Entry 1J21 (X-ray diffraction, 2.20 A resolution); this record covers chains A and D of the 4 polymer chains in the assembly.

Chain A (and D):
Name: Argininosuccinate Synthetase
Source organism: Thermus thermophilus
Notes: EC 6.3.4.5; chain D of this document is another copy of the same molecule, construct and numbering; everything in this record applies to it too
Reference sequence: P59846 (ASSY_THET8); residue numbers follow UniProt; this construct covers 1-400
Sequence (400 residues; each row starts with the number of its first residue):
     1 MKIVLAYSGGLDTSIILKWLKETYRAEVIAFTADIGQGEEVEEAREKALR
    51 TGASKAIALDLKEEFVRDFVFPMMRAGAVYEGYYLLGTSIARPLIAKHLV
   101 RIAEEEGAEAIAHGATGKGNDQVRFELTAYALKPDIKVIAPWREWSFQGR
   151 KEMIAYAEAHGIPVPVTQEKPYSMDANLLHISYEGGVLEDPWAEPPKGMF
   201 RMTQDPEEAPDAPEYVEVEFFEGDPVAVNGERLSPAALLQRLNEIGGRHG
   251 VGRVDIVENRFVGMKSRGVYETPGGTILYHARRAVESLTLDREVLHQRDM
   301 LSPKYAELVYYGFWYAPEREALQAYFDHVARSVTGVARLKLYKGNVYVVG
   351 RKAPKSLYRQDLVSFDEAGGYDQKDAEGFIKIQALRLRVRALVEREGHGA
Disordered / not traced: 166-170, 360-369, 396-400
Small-molecule neighbours:
  - ATP (adenosine-5'-triphosphate): Ala-6, Tyr-7, Ser-8, Gly-9, Gly-10, Leu-11, Asp-12, Thr-13, Phe-31, Thr-32, Ala-33, Gln-37, Arg-92, Ile-95, His-113, Gly-114, Ala-115, Phe-125, Asp-175
  - citrulline (CIR): Tyr-84, Thr-88, Ser-89, Arg-92, Asn-120, Asp-121, Arg-124, Ser-173, Met-174, Asp-175, Ser-182, Tyr-183, Glu-184, Glu-258, Tyr-270, Tyr-310

Interface between chain A and chain D:
Contacting residue pairs (41; chain A residue first):
  Asp-291(A) with Arg-386(D), salt bridge
  Arg-292(A) with Arg-386(D)
  Glu-293(A) with Arg-386(D)
  Lys-355(A) with Val-393(D); Glu-394(D)
  Ser-356(A) with Val-393(D)
  Leu-357(A) with Val-389(D); Val-393(D), hydrophobic
  Gly-370(A) with Leu-385(D); Arg-388(D)
  Tyr-371(A) with Ile-382(D), hydrophobic; Leu-385(D), hydrophobic
  Lys-374(A) with Lys-374(D)
  Asp-375(A) with Lys-374(D), salt bridge; Gly-378(D); Lys-381(D); Ile-382(D)
  Gly-378(A) with Asp-375(D); Phe-379(D)
  Phe-379(A) with Gly-378(D); Phe-379(D), hydrophobic; Ile-382(D), hydrophobic; Gln-383(D)
  Lys-381(A) with Asp-375(D)
  Ile-382(A) with Tyr-371(D), hydrophobic; Asp-375(D); Phe-379(D), hydrophobic
  Gln-383(A) with Phe-379(D); Gln-383(D)
  Leu-385(A) with Tyr-371(D), hydrophobic
  Arg-386(A) with Asp-291(D), salt bridge; Arg-292(D); Glu-293(D)
  Arg-388(A) with Gly-370(D), hydrogen bond (side chain-backbone)
  Val-389(A) with Leu-357(D)
  Arg-390(A) with Leu-357(D)
  Leu-392(A) with Arg-359(D)
  Val-393(A) with Lys-355(D); Ser-356(D); Leu-357(D), hydrophobic
  Arg-395(A) with Lys-355(D)
Interface residues without a listed pair, chain A (26 interface residues in all): Lys-304, Ala-376, Glu-394
Interface residues without a listed pair, chain D (25 interface residues in all): Lys-304, Ala-376, Arg-390

Overview:
The interface between chain A and chain D involves 26 residues on one side and 25 on the other; the contacts
include 1 hydrogen bond and 3 salt bridges. Polar pairs include Asp-291(A)/Arg-386(D), Asp-375(A)/Lys-374(D)
and Arg-388(A)/Gly-370(D). Chain A binds ATP and citrulline.
Chain A and chain D are both Argininosuccinate Synthetase (Thermus thermophilus); the structure, Crystal
Structure of Thermus thermophilus HB8 Argininosuccinate Synthetase in complex with ATP and citrulline, was
determined by X-ray diffraction together with 1J20 and 1KH3 from the same study.
